Entry 2FGQ (X-ray diffraction, 1.45 A resolution); this record covers chain X.

== Chain X ==
Molecule: Outer membrane porin protein 32
Organism: Delftia acidovorans
UniProtKB: P24305 (OMP32_COMAC); residues 1-332 here correspond to UniProt positions 20-351 (UniProt number = residue number + 19)
Amino-acid sequence (332 residues; numbered 1 to 332; the number before each row is that of its first residue):
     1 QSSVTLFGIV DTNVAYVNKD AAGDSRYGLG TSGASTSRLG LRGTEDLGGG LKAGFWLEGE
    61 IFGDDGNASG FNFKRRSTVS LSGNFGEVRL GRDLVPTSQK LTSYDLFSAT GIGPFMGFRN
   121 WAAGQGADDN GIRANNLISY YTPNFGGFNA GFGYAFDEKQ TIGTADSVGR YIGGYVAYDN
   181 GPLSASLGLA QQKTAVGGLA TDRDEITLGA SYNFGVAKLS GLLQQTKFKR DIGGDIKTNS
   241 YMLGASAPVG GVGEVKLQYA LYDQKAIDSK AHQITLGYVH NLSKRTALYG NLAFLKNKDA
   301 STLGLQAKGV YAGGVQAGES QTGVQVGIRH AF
Unresolved in the structure: 1-2
Bound ions: Ca2+ site 1: Leu29, Asp64, Asn136, Glu158, Gly309; Ca2+ site 2 near Phe71 (its only coordinating residue here); Ca2+ site 3: Arg76, Thr78, Ser80
Ligand contacts: D-malate (MLT): Thr36, Arg75, Leu94, Ser98, Thr102, Ala109, Ile132, Arg133
Swiss-Prot annotation at these positions:
  - modified residue: Gln1 (Pyrrolidone carboxylic acid)
What the authors report for this chain:
  - binding site for D-malate: Thr36, Arg75, Thr102, Arg133
  - binding site for sulfate ion: Arg38, Lys256, Arg329
  - conformationally variable residues (loop rearrangement, order/disorder transition): Ser3 to Leu6, Asp46 to Leu51, Ser98 to Thr110

== Summary ==
Ligands of chain X: D-malate. The Ca2+ site 1 is built by Leu29, Asp64, Asn136, Glu158 and Gly309. Arg76,
Thr78 and Ser80 form the Ca2+ site 3. From the paper: a binding site for D-malate at Thr36, Arg75 and Thr102
among others; a binding site for sulfate ion at Arg38, Lys256 and Arg329.
Chain X is Outer membrane porin protein 32 (Delftia acidovorans); the structure, High resolution X-ray
structure of Omp32 in complex with malate, was determined by X-ray diffraction, deposited together with 2FGR.
